3A26 - chain A; structure by X-ray diffraction, 2.50 A resolution.

== Chain A ==
Protein: Uncharacterized protein PH0793
Source organism: Pyrococcus horikoshii
UniProt: O58523 (O58523_PYRHO); residue numbers follow UniProt; this construct covers 1-278
Amino-acid sequence (301 residues; row label = number of the first residue in the row; numbers below 1 keep their minus sign (Met-22 is residue -22)):
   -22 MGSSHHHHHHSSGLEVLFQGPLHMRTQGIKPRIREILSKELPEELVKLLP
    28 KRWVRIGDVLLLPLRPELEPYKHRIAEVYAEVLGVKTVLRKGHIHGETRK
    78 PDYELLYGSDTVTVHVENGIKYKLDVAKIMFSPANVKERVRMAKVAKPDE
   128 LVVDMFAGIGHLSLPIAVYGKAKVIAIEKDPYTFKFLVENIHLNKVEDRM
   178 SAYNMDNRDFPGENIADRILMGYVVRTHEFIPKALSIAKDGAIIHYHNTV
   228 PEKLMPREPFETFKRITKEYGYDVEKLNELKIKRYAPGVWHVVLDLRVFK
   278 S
Disordered / not traced: -22 to 5, 70-78
Sequence notes: expression tag (-22 to 0)
UniProt features mapped onto this chain:
  - binding site (S-adenosyl-L-methionine): Ser109, Arg116, Glu155, Asp183, Asn184
  - mutagenesis: Arg76 (R76A: Loss of activity), Met107 (M107A: Decrease in activity), Asn112 (N112A: Loss of activity), Arg116 (R116A: Loss of activity), His138 (H138A: Decrease in activity), Pro142 (P142A: Decrease in activity), Glu155 (E155A: Loss of activity), Asp183 (D183A: Decrease in activity), Gly199 (G199N: Decrease in activity)
Ligand contacts: 5'-deoxy-5'-methylthioadenosine (MTA): Met132, Phe133, Gly135, His138, Ile154, Glu155, Lys156, Asp157, Thr160, Met182, Asp183, Asn184, Gly199, Tyr200, Phe207
From the paper describing this entry:
  - mutagenesis - R76A, H138A, P142A, E155A, D183A, G199N: decreased catalytic activity
  - specificity-determining residues: Asn112 (by similarity / conservation)
  - mutagenesis - M107A, N112A, R116A: abolished catalytic activity

== Overview ==
Chain A binds 5'-deoxy-5'-methylthioadenosine. From UniProt: 5 S-adenosyl-L-methionine-binding residues and 9
mutagenesis sites. From the paper: R76A, H138A and P142A, among others, reduce catalytic activity; the
specificity determinant Asn112; 9 substitutions were tested in all.
Chain A is Uncharacterized protein PH0793 (Pyrococcus horikoshii); the structure, Crystal structure of P.
horikoshii TYW2 in complex with MeSAdo, was determined by X-ray diffraction, deposited together with 3A25 and
3A27.
